PDB entry 8X2U | electron microscopy, 3.57 A resolution | chains H and J of the 20 polymer chains in the assembly

Chain H:
Molecule: Radial spoke head protein 9 homolog
Source organism: Mus musculus
UniProtKB: Q9D9V4 (RSPH9_MOUSE); numbering as in UniProt (aligned over 1-276)
Chain sequence (276 residues; numbered 1 to 276; the number before each row is that of its first residue):
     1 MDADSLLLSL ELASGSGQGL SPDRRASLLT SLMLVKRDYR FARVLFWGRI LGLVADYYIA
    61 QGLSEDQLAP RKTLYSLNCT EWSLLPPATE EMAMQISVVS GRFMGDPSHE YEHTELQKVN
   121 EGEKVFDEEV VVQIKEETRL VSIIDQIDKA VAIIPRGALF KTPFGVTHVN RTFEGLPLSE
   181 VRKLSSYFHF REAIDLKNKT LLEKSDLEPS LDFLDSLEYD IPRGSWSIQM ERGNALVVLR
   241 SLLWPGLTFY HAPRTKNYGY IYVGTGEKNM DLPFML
Not modelled in the structure: 114-132, 194-211

Chain J:
Molecule: Radial spoke head protein 4 homolog A
Source organism: Mus musculus
UniProtKB: Q8BYM7 (RSH4A_MOUSE); residue numbers follow UniProt; this construct covers 1-716
Chain sequence (716 residues; row label = number of the first residue in the row):
     1 MENSTSLKQE KENQEPGEAE RLWQGESDVS PQEPGPPSPE YREEEQRTDT EPAPRMSPSW
    61 SHQSRVSLST GDLTAGPEVS SSPPPPPLQF HSTPLNTETT QDPVAASPTE KTANGIADTG
   121 TPYSDPWESS SAAKQSTSHY TSHAEESTFP QSQTPQPDLC GLRDASRNKS KHKGLRFDLL
   181 QEEGSDSNCD PDQPEVGASE AAQSMLEVAI QNAKAYLLST SSKSGLNLYD HLSKVLTKIL
   241 DERPADAVDI IENISQDVKM AHFNKKLDTL HNEYEMLPAY EIAETQKALF LQGHLEGADS
   301 ELEEEMAESS LPNVMESAYY FEQAGVGLGT DETYRVFLAL KQLTDTHPIQ RCRFWGKILG
   361 LEMNYIVAEV EFRDGEDEEE VEEEGIAEER DNGGSEAGEE EEEELPKSLY KAPQVIPKEE
   421 SRTGANKYVY FVCNVPGRPW VRLPSVTPAQ IVTARKIKKF FTGRLDAAVI SYPPFPGNES
   481 NYLRAQIARI SAGTHVSPLG FYQFGEEEGE EEEVEGGRDS YEENPDFEGI QVIDLVESLS
   541 NWVHHVQYIL PQGRCNWFNP IQKDEDEEEE EEEDEEKGEE PDYIEQEVGP PLLTPISEDL
   601 GIQNIPSWTT QLSSNLIPQY AIAVLRSNLW PGAYAFSNGK KFENFYIGWG HKYCVENYTP
   661 PSPPPVYQEY PSGPEITEMN DPSVEEEQAF RMTQEPVALS TEENEGTEDE DEDDED
Not modelled in the structure: 1-204, 262-270, 292-309, 378-410, 505-518, 562-584, 694-716

Chain H / chain J interface:
Contacting residue pairs - 27 pairs, chain H then chain J:
  Leu-7(H) / Asp-331(J)
  Pro-22(H) / Thr-330(J)
  Asp-23(H) / Tyr-334(J)
  Ala-26(H) / Phe-290(J)  hydrophobic
  Ala-26(H) / Arg-335(J)
  Ser-27(H) / Phe-290(J)
  Thr-30(H) / Phe-290(J)
  Thr-30(H) / Arg-335(J)
  Met-33(H) / Tyr-280(J)
  Leu-34(H) / Tyr-280(J)
  Leu-34(H) / Ala-283(J)  hydrophobic
  Leu-34(H) / Glu-284(J)
  Leu-34(H) / Lys-287(J)
  Lys-36(H) / Tyr-280(J)
  Arg-37(H) / Tyr-280(J)
  Arg-37(H) / Glu-284(J)
  Arg-40(H) / Tyr-274(J)
  Glu-65(H) / Lys-223(J)  salt bridge
  Thr-80(H) / Lys-287(J)  hydrogen bond (backbone-side chain)
  Thr-80(H) / Phe-290(J)
  Thr-80(H) / Leu-291(J)
  Pro-163(H) / Gln-256(J)
  Pro-163(H) / Lys-259(J)
  Pro-163(H) / Met-260(J)
  Phe-164(H) / Ser-224(J)
  Phe-164(H) / Lys-259(J)
  Phe-164(H) / Met-260(J)
Also at the interface, not in a pair above, chain H (18 interface residues in all): Leu-29, Ser-31, His-168
Also at the interface, not in a pair above, chain J (19 interface residues in all): Leu-226, Ala-279, Gln-286

Summary:
Chain H and chain J form an interface of 18 and 19 residues respectively, with 1 hydrogen bond and 1 salt
bridge. Among the polar pairs are Glu-65(H)/Lys-223(J) and Thr-80(H)/Lys-287(J).
Chain H is Radial spoke head protein 9 homolog and chain J is Radial spoke head protein 4 homolog A, both from
Mus musculus; the structure, Radial spoke head-neck dimer, was determined by electron microscopy (same
publication as 8WZB).
